Entry 2ZCV (X-ray diffraction, 2.30 A resolution); this record covers chain A.

[Chain A]
Molecule: Uncharacterized oxidoreductase ytfG
Source organism: Escherichia coli
Notes: EC 1.6.5.5
UniProt: P39315 (YTFG_ECOLI); numbering as in UniProt (aligned over 1-286)
Sequence (286 residues; numbered 1 to 286; the number before each row is that of its first residue):
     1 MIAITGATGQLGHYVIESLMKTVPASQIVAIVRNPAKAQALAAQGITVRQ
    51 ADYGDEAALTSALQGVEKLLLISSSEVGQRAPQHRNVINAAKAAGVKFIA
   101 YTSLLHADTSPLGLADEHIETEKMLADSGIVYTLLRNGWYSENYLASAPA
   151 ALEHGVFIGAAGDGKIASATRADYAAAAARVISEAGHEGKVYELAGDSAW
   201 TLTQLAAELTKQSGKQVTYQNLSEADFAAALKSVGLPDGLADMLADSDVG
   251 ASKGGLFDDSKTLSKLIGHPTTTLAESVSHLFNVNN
Disordered / not traced: 284-286
Curated features (UniProtKB/Swiss-Prot):
  - binding site (NADP(+)): Gly-6 to Leu-11, Arg-33, Ser-73 to Ser-75, Gly-138 to Asn-143, Arg-171
  - mutagenesis: Trp-139 (W139A/I: 3-fold increase in the Km for methyl-1,4-benzoquinone; W139F: Almost no change in the Km for methyl-1,4-benzoquinone), Tyr-140 (Y140A/I: Almost complete loss of catalytic activity; Y140F: No change), Asn-143 (N143A/L: 6-fold increase in the Km for methyl-1,4-benzoquinone. No change in affinity for NADPH)
Ion coordination: Cu ion: Glu-276, His-280
Ligand contacts: NADPH (NDP; NADPH dihydro-nicotinamide-adenine-dinucleotide phosphate): Gly-6, Ala-7, Thr-8, Gly-9, Gln-10, Leu-11, Gly-12, Arg-33, Ala-51, Tyr-53, Ile-72, Ser-73, Ser-74, Ser-75, Glu-76, Gln-83, Leu-104, Asn-137, Gly-138, Trp-139, Tyr-140, Asn-143, Arg-171

[Summary]
Ligands of chain A: NADPH. Glu-276 and His-280 coordinate a Cu ion ion. UniProt lists 17 NADP+-binding
residues and 3 mutagenesis sites.
Chain A is Uncharacterized oxidoreductase ytfG (Escherichia coli); the structure, Crystal structure of
NADPH-dependent quinone oxidoreductase QOR2 complexed with NADPH from escherichia coli, was determined by
X-ray diffraction together with 2ZCU from the same study.
